Entry 6AVQ (electron microscopy, 35.00 A resolution (very low resolution: no residue pairs are listed; an interface is given only as per-side residue counts)); this record covers chains H and L of the 4 polymer chains in the assembly.

# Chain H
Name: LM609 Fab heavy chain
From: Mus musculus
Notes: antibody fragment or engineered binder
Chain sequence (257 residues; numbered 1 to 257; the number before each row is that of its first residue):
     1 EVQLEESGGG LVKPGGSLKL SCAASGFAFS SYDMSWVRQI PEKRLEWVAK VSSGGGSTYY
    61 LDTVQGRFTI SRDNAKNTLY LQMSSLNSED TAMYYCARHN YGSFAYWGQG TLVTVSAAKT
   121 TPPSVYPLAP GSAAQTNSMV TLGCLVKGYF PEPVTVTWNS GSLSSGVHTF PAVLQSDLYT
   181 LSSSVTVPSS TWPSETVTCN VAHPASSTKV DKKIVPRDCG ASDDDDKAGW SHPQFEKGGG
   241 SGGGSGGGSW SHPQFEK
Not modelled in the structure: 133-135, 218-257

# Chain L
Name: LM609 Fab light chain
From: Mus musculus
Notes: antibody fragment or engineered binder
Chain sequence (214 residues; row label = number of the first residue in the row):
     1 ELVMTQTPAT LSVTPGDSVS LSCRASQSIS NHLHWYQQKS HESPRLLIKY ASQSISGIPS
    61 RFSGSGSGTD FTLSINSVET EDFGMYFCQQ SNSWPHTFGG GTKLEIKRAD AAPTVSIFPP
   121 SSEQLTSGGA SVVCFLNNFY PKDINVKWKI DGSERQNGVL NSWTDQDSKD STYSMSSTLT
   181 LTKDEYERHN SYTCEATHKT STSPIVKSFN RNEC
Not modelled in the structure: 1, 202, 214

# Chain H / chain L interface
At this resolution (35 A) residue pairs are not listed: 16 residues of chain H and 15 of chain L lie at the interface.

# Summary
16 residues of chain H and 15 residues of chain L are in contact.
Here chain H is LM609 Fab heavy chain and chain L is LM609 Fab light chain, both from Mus musculus. Entry 6AVQ
(The Therapeutic Antibody LM609 Selectively Inhibits Ligand Binding to Human alpha-V beta-3 Integrin via
Steric Hindrance) was determined by electron microscopy together with 6AVR, 6AVU and 5OPY from the same study.
